4V9E - chains AE and Aa of the 7 polymer chains in the assembly; structure by X-ray diffraction, 3.40 A resolution.

[Chain AE]
Protein: Nucleocapsid protein
From: Rift Valley fever virus
UniProt: D3K5I7 (D3K5I7_RVFV); numbering as in UniProt (aligned over 1-245)
Chain sequence (245 residues; row label = number of the first residue in the row):
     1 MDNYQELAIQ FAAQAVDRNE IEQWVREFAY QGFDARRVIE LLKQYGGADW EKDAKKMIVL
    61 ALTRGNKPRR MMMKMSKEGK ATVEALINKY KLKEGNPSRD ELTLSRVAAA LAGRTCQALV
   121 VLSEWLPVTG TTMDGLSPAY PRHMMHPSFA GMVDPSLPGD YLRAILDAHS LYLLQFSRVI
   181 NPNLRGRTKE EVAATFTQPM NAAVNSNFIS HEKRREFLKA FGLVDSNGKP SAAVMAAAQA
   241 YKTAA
Disordered / not traced: 1-4
Swiss-Prot annotation at these positions:
  - binding site (RNA): Tyr30, Phe33, Asn66, Lys67, Arg70, Arg99, Ser105, Arg106, Arg185, Thr195
  - site: Trp125 (Important for dimerization)
  - mutagenesis: Trp125 (W125A: Almost complete loss of transcription), Arg178 (R178E: 90% loss of transcription; R178Q: 75% loss of 30transcription)

[Chain Aa]
Molecule: 35-mer poly(U) RNA
Sequence (36 nucleotides; each row starts with the number of its first residue):
     1 UUUUUUUUUU UUUUUUUUUU UUUUUUUUUU UUUUUU

[Chain AE / chain Aa interface]
Pairs across the interface (36):
  Tyr30(AE) - U6(Aa)  base contact
  Asp34(AE) - U7(Aa)  base contact
  Arg64(AE) - U10(Aa)  base contact
  Arg64(AE) - U11(Aa)  base contact
  Gly65(AE) - U10(Aa)  sugar contact
  Asn66(AE) - U9(Aa)  phosphate contact
  Asn66(AE) - U10(Aa)  hydrogen bond to the sugar
  Lys67(AE) - U10(Aa)  salt bridge to the phosphate
  Lys67(AE) - U11(Aa)  salt bridge to the phosphate
  Arg70(AE) - U11(Aa)  salt bridge to the phosphate
  Arg70(AE) - U12(Aa)  salt bridge to the phosphate
  Gly95(AE) - U9(Aa)  phosphate contact
  Asn96(AE) - U6(Aa)  hydrogen bond to the phosphate
  Asn96(AE) - U8(Aa)  phosphate contact
  Asn96(AE) - U9(Aa)  hydrogen bond to the phosphate
  Ser105(AE) - U10(Aa)  hydrogen bond to the base
  Arg106(AE) - U8(Aa)  salt bridge to the phosphate
  Ala109(AE) - U7(Aa)  base contact
  Pro127(AE) - U11(Aa)  base contact
  Phe176(AE) - U10(Aa)  base contact
  Ser177(AE) - U9(Aa)  base contact
  Val179(AE) - U11(Aa)  base contact
  Ile180(AE) - U9(Aa)  base contact
  Ile180(AE) - U10(Aa)  sugar contact
  Ile180(AE) - U11(Aa)  sugar contact
  Asn181(AE) - U9(Aa)  hydrogen bond to the sugar
  Pro182(AE) - U11(Aa)  sugar contact
  Arg185(AE) - U11(Aa)  sugar contact
  Thr195(AE) - U8(Aa)  hydrogen bond to the base
  Phe196(AE) - U8(Aa)  base contact
  Gln198(AE) - U5(Aa)  hydrogen bond to the base
  Pro199(AE) - U7(Aa)  sugar contact
  Pro199(AE) - U8(Aa)  base contact
  Ala202(AE) - U7(Aa)  base contact
  Ala203(AE) - U7(Aa)  base contact
  Ser206(AE) - U7(Aa)  base contact
Interface residues without a listed pair, chain AE (31 interface residues in all): Gln31, Thr103, Pro147, Leu184

[Summary]
The interface between chain AE and chain Aa involves 31 residues on one side and 8 on the other; the contacts
include 7 hydrogen bonds and 5 salt bridges. Polar pairs include Ser105(AE)-U10(Aa), Thr195(AE)-U8(Aa) and
Gln198(AE)-U5(Aa).
Here chain AE is Nucleocapsid protein (Rift Valley fever virus) and chain Aa is a 35-mer poly(U) RNA. Entry
4V9E (Crystal Structure of Rift Valley Fever Virus Nucleocapsid Protein Hexamer Bound to Single-stranded RNA)
was determined by X-ray diffraction together with 4H5L, 4H5M, 4H5O, 4H5P and 4H5Q from the same study.
